PDB entry 8E3E | X-ray diffraction, 2.99 A resolution | chains A and X of the 3 polymer chains in the assembly

Chain A:
Molecule: Zinc finger and BTB domain-containing protein 7A
Organism: Homo sapiens
UniProtKB: O95365 (ZBT7A_HUMAN); residue numbers follow UniProt; this construct covers 341-505
Amino-acid sequence (165 residues; each row starts with the number of its first residue):
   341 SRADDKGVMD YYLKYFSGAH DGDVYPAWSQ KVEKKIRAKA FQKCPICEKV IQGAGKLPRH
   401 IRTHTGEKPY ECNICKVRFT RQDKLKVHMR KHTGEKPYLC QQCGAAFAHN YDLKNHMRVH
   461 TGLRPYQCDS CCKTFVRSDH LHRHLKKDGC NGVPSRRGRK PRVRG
Disordered / not traced: 341-380, 492-505
Bound ions: Zn2+ site 1: Cys-384, Cys-387, His-400, His-404; Zn2+ site 2: Cys-412, Cys-415, His-428, His-432; Zn2+ site 3: Cys-440, Cys-443, His-456, His-460; Zn2+ site 4: Cys-468, Cys-471, His-484, Cys-490
Curated features (UniProtKB/Swiss-Prot):
  - zinc finger: Gln-382 to His-404 (C2H2-type 1), Tyr-410 to His-432 (C2H2-type 2), Tyr-438 to His-460 (C2H2-type 3), Tyr-466 to Cys-490 (C2H2-type 4)
  - modified residue: Ser-341 (Phosphoserine)
  - cross-link: Lys-436 (Glycyl lysine isopeptide (Lys-Gly) (interchain with G-Cter in SUMO2))
From the paper describing this entry:
  - specificity-determining residues: Gly-393, Val-427 (proposed by the authors, not directly observed)

Chain X:
Molecule: 21-nt DNA strand
Sequence (21 nucleotides; numbered 1 to 21; the number before each row is that of its first residue):
     1 CTTTGGGGAG GGGTCTTTTA C

How chain A and chain X interact:
Residue-residue contacts (29):
  Lys-389(A) / DG12(X)  salt bridge to the phosphate
  Ile-391(A) / DG13(X)  phosphate contact
  Gln-392(A) / DG13(X)  hydrogen bond to the phosphate
  Gln-392(A) / DT14(X)  phosphate contact
  Gly-393(A) / DG13(X)  phosphate contact
  Gly-393(A) / DT14(X)  base contact
  Lys-396(A) / DT14(X)  base contact
  Arg-399(A) / DG12(X)  base contact
  Arg-399(A) / DG13(X)  hydrogen bond to the base
  His-400(A) / DG12(X)  salt bridge to the phosphate
  Thr-403(A) / DG11(X)  phosphate contact
  Lys-408(A) / DG10(X)  salt bridge to the phosphate
  Phe-419(A) / DA9(X)  phosphate contact
  Phe-419(A) / DG10(X)  phosphate contact
  Thr-420(A) / DG10(X)  phosphate contact
  Arg-421(A) / DG12(X)  hydrogen bond to the base
  Lys-424(A) / DG10(X)  base contact
  Lys-424(A) / DG11(X)  hydrogen bond to the base
  Asn-455(A) / DG6(X)  phosphate contact
  Arg-458(A) / DG6(X)  salt bridge to the phosphate
  Arg-464(A) / DG5(X)  salt bridge to the phosphate
  Lys-473(A) / DT4(X)  salt bridge to the phosphate
  Val-476(A) / DG6(X)  phosphate contact
  Arg-477(A) / DG6(X)  hydrogen bond to the base
  Arg-477(A) / DG7(X)  hydrogen bond to the base
  His-480(A) / DG5(X)  base contact
  His-480(A) / DG6(X)  hydrogen bond to the base
  Arg-483(A) / DT4(X)  base contact
  Arg-483(A) / DG5(X)  hydrogen bond to the base
Also at the interface, not in a pair above, chain A (24 interface residues in all): Val-390, Asp-452, Phe-475
Also at the interface, not in a pair above, chain X (13 interface residues in all): DT3, DG8, DC15

Summary:
24 residues of chain A face 13 of chain X across their interface, with 8 hydrogen bonds and 6 salt bridges.
Polar contacts include Arg-399(A)/DG13(X), Arg-421(A)/DG12(X) and Lys-424(A)/DG11(X). Cys-384(A), Cys-387(A),
His-400(A) and His-404(A) form the Zn2+ site 1. Cys-412(A), Cys-415(A), His-428(A) and His-432(A) coordinate
Zn2+ site 2. From the paper: specificity determinants Gly-393(A) and Val-427(A).
Here chain A is Zinc finger and BTB domain-containing protein 7A (Homo sapiens) and chain X is a 21-nt DNA
strand. Entry 8E3E (ZBTB7A Zinc Finger Domain Bound to DNA Duplex Containing CAST sequence (#10)) was
determined by X-ray diffraction, deposited together with 8E3D, 7N5U, 7N5V and 7N5W.
